8KA3 - chains A and F of the 4 polymer chains in the assembly; structure by X-ray diffraction, 3.00 A resolution.

Chain A:
Name: DNA-(apurinic or apyrimidinic site) endonuclease, chloroplastic
From: Arabidopsis thaliana
Notes: EC 3.1.11.2
UniProt: P45951 (ARP_ARATH); residue numbers follow UniProt; this construct covers 240-536
Chain sequence (297 residues; row label = number of the first residue in the row):
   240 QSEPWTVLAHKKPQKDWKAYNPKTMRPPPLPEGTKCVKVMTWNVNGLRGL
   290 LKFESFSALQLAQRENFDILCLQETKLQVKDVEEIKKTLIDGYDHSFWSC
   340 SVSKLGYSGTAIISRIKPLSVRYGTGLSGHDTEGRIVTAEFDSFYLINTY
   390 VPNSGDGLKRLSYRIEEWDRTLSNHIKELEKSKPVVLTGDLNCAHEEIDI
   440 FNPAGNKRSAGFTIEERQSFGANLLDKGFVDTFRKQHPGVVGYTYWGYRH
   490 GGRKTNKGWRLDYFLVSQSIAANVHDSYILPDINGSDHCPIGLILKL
Disordered / not traced: 240, 366-370

Chain F:
Molecule: 43-nt DNA strand
Sequence (43 nucleotides; row label = number of the first residue in the row; numbers below 1 keep their minus sign (DG-20 is residue -20)):
   -20 GCTGATGCGCCGACGGATCCGCGGATCCGTCGGGCGCATCAGC
Disordered / not traced: -20 to 0

Chain A / chain F interface:
Residue-residue contacts - 19 pairs, chain A then chain F:
  Asn284(A) with DG15(F), sugar contact
  Gly285(A) with DG15(F), phosphate contact; DC16(F), phosphate contact
  Leu286(A) with DC16(F), phosphate contact
  Arg287(A) with DC16(F), hydrogen bond to the phosphate; DA17(F), salt bridge to the phosphate
  Gly288(A) with DC16(F), hydrogen bond to the phosphate
  Lys315(A) with DG15(F), hydrogen bond to the sugar; DC16(F), sugar contact
  Gln317(A) with DA17(F), hydrogen bond to the phosphate
  Leu344(A) with DA17(F), sugar contact
  Gly345(A) with DC16(F), phosphate contact; DA17(F), sugar contact
  Lys446(A) with DC6(F), phosphate contact
  Tyr487(A) with DG13(F), sugar contact; DC14(F), sugar contact
  Arg488(A) with DG12(F), hydrogen bond to the base; DG13(F), base contact
  His489(A) with DG11(F), hydrogen bond to the base
Interface residues without a listed pair, chain A (16 interface residues in all): Lys291, Thr314, Asp320
Interface residues without a listed pair, chain F (9 interface residues in all): DT18

In short:
Chain A and chain F form an interface of 16 and 9 residues respectively, with 6 hydrogen bonds and 1 salt
bridge. Among the polar pairs are Arg488(A)-DG12(F), His489(A)-DG11(F) and Lys315(A)-DG15(F).
Here chain A is DNA-(apurinic or apyrimidinic site) endonuclease, chloroplastic (Arabidopsis thaliana) and
chain F is a 43-nt DNA strand. Entry 8KA3 (Arabidopsis AP endonuclease ARP complex with 22bp THF-containing
DNA) was determined by X-ray diffraction, deposited together with 8KA4 and 8KA5.
